PDB entry 9H2C | electron microscopy, 3.40 A resolution | chains A and D of the 4 polymer chains in the assembly

Chain A:
Molecule: Occlusion-derived virus envelope protein E27
From: Autographa californica nucleopolyhedrovirus
UniProt: P41702 (E27_NPVAC); residues 1-290 here = UniProt positions 1-290
Chain sequence (290 residues; each row starts with the number of its first residue):
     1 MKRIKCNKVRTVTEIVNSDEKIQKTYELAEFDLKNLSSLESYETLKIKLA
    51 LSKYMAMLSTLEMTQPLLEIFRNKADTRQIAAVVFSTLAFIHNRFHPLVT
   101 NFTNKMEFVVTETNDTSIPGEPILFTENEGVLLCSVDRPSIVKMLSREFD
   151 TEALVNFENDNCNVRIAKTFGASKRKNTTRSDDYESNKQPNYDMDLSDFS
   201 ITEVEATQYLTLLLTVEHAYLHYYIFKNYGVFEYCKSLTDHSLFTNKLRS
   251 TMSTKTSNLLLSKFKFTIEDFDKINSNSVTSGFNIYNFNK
Unresolved in the structure: 1-6, 157-160, 172-197
From the paper describing this entry:
  - conformationally variable residues (helix shift, order/disorder transition): Ser38, Leu39, Asp270 to Lys290

Chain D:
Molecule: Protein C42
From: Autographa californica nucleopolyhedrovirus
UniProt: P25695 (C42_NPVAC); numbering as in UniProt (aligned over 1-361)
Chain sequence (361 residues; each row starts with the number of its first residue):
     1 MSAIALYLEINKLRLKIDEPMQLAIWPQLFPLLCDEHQSVQLNTDVLINF
    51 MMHVARKSQNTILNNNAAIASQYAAGNADVVAAPASAQPTPRPVINLFAR
   101 ANAAAPAQPSEELINMRRYRNAARKLIHHYSLNSTSSTEYKISDVVMTMI
   151 FLLRSEKYHSLFKLLETTFDDYTCRPQMTQVQTDTLLDAVRSLLEMPSTT
   201 IDLTTVDIMRSSFARCFNSPIMRYAKIVLLQNVALQRDKRTTLEELLIER
   251 GEKIQMLQPQQYINSGTEIPFCDDAEFLNRLLKHIDPYPLSRMYYNAANT
   301 MFYTTMENYAVSNCKFNIEDYNNIFKVMENIRKHSNKNSNDQDELNIYLG
   351 VQSSNAKRKKY
Unresolved in the structure: 1-111, 136-137, 195-197, 335-361
UniProt features mapped onto this chain:
  - region: Leu32 to Glu36 (LXCXE motif)
  - motif: Lys357 to Lys360 (Nuclear localization signal)

How chain A and chain D interact:
Pairs across the interface - 56 pairs, chain A then chain D:
  Thr11(A) - Asn299(D)  hydrogen bond
  Thr11(A) - Phe302(D)
  Thr13(A) - Tyr295(D)
  Thr13(A) - Asn299(D)
  Glu14(A) - Met328(D)
  Ile15(A) - Ser291(D)
  Ile15(A) - Tyr294(D)  hydrophobic
  Ile15(A) - Met328(D)
  Val16(A) - Met328(D)  hydrophobic
  Ile22(A) - Tyr295(D)  hydrophobic
  Lys24(A) - Tyr295(D)
  Lys24(A) - Asn299(D)
  Tyr26(A) - Asn299(D)  hydrogen bond
  Tyr26(A) - Phe302(D)  hydrophobic
  Tyr26(A) - Tyr303(D)  hydrophobic
  Leu28(A) - Met306(D)  hydrophobic
  Glu30(A) - Tyr303(D)  hydrogen bond
  Phe31(A) - Tyr303(D)  hydrophobic
  Phe31(A) - Met306(D)  hydrophobic
  Phe31(A) - Glu307(D)
  Phe31(A) - Ala310(D)
  Lys34(A) - Tyr303(D)  hydrogen bond
  Lys34(A) - Glu307(D)  salt bridge
  Asn35(A) - Arg240(D)
  Asn35(A) - Ala310(D)  hydrogen bond (side chain-backbone)
  Asn35(A) - Asn313(D)  hydrogen bond
  Ser37(A) - Leu235(D)
  Ser38(A) - Leu235(D)
  Ser38(A) - Gln236(D)  hydrogen bond (backbone-backbone)
  Ser38(A) - Val311(D)
  Leu39(A) - Gln236(D)
  Leu39(A) - Arg237(D)
  Leu39(A) - Asn313(D)
  Glu40(A) - Leu235(D)
  Glu40(A) - Gln236(D)  hydrogen bond (backbone-backbone)
  Glu43(A) - Leu235(D)
  Asn161(A) - Arg237(D)
  Ser262(A) - Asn232(D)  hydrogen bond (backbone-side chain)
  Lys263(A) - Asn232(D)  hydrogen bond (backbone-side chain)
  Phe264(A) - Leu229(D)  hydrophobic
  Phe264(A) - Asn232(D)
  Lys265(A) - Val228(D)
  Lys265(A) - Leu229(D)
  Lys265(A) - Leu230(D)  hydrogen bond (backbone-backbone)
  Lys265(A) - Asn232(D)  hydrogen bond (backbone-side chain)
  Phe266(A) - Ile227(D)  hydrophobic
  Phe266(A) - Val228(D)
  Phe266(A) - Leu229(D)  hydrophobic
  Thr267(A) - Lys226(D)
  Thr267(A) - Ile227(D)
  Thr267(A) - Val228(D)  hydrogen bond (backbone-backbone)
  Ile268(A) - Ala225(D)  hydrophobic
  Ile268(A) - Lys226(D)
  Ile268(A) - Ile227(D)  hydrophobic
  Glu269(A) - Arg223(D)  salt bridge
  Glu269(A) - Lys226(D)  salt bridge
Interface residues without a listed pair, chain A (30 interface residues in all): Val9, Glu20, Ile274
Interface residues without a listed pair, chain D (26 interface residues in all): Asp238, Ala298

Summary:
30 residues of chain A face 26 of chain D across their interface, with 13 hydrogen bonds and 3 salt bridges.
Polar contacts include Lys34(A)-Glu307(D), Glu269(A)-Arg223(D) and Glu269(A)-Lys226(D). The paper reports
conformational variability at Ser38(A), Leu39(A) and Asp270(A).
Here chain A is Occlusion-derived virus envelope protein E27 and chain D is Protein C42, both from Autographa
californica nucleopolyhedrovirus. Entry 9H2C (AcMNPV basal cap - C7 plug only) was determined by electron
microscopy, deposited together with 9H2A, 9H2B, 9H2H, 9H2J and 9H2K.
